Entry 2OZR (X-ray diffraction, 2.30 A resolution); this record covers chains E and G of the 8 polymer chains in the assembly.

Chain E (and G):
Name: Collagenase 3
From: Homo sapiens
Notes: EC 3.4.24.-; fragment: Catalytic Domain; chain G of this document is another copy of the same molecule, construct and numbering; everything in this record applies to it too
Reference sequence: P45452 (MMP13_HUMAN); residues 83-249 here correspond to UniProt positions 104-270 (UniProt number = residue number + 21)
Chain sequence (170 residues; each row starts with the number of its first residue):
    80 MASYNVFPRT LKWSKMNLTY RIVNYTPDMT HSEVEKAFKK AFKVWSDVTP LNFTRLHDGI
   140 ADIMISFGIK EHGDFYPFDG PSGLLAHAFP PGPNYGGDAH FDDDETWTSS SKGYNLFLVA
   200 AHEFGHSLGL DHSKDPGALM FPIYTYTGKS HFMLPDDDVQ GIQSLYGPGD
Not modelled in the structure: 80-82, 228-230 (chain G: 80-82, 249)
Sequence notes: expression tag (80-82)
Metal / ion sites: Ca2+ site 1: D107, D182, E184; Ca2+ site 2: D141, N173, G175, D177; Zn2+ site 1: H151, D153, H166, H179; Ca2+ site 3: D158, G159, S161, L163, D181, E184; Zn2+ site 2: H201, H205, H211 (together with acetohydroxamic acid)
Ligand contacts:
  - GG1 (4-{[1-methyl-2,4-dioxo-6-(3-phenylprop-1-yn-1-yl)-1,4-dihydroquinazolin-3(2h)-yl]methyl}benzoic acid): K119, S188, N194, F196, L197, V198, H201, G216, A217, L218, F220, P221, I222, Y223, T224, Y225, T226, G227, F231, M232, P234
  - acetohydroxamic acid (HAE): A165, H201, E202, H205, H211, P221

Chain E / chain G interface:
Pairs across the interface (6; chain E residue first):
  Q239(E) - S229(G)  hydrogen bond (side chain-backbone)
  Q239(E) - H230(G)
  Q242(E) - H230(G)  hydrogen bond
  G246(E) - K122(G)
  P247(E) - K122(G)
  P247(E) - D126(G)
Interface residues without a listed pair, chain E (5 interface residues in all): V238

Overview:
Chain E and chain G form an interface of 5 and 4 residues respectively; the contacts include 2 hydrogen bonds.
Polar pairs include Q239(E)-S229(G) and Q242(E)-H230(G). Bound to chain E: compound GG1 and acetohydroxamic
acid.
Chain E and chain G are both Collagenase 3 (Homo sapiens); the structure, MMP13 Catalytic Domain Complexed
with 4-{[1-methyl-2,4-dioxo-6-(3-phenylprop-1-yn-1-yl)-1,4-dihydroquinazolin-3(2H)-yl]methyl}benzoic acid, was
determined by X-ray diffraction (same publication as 2OW9).
